1YTF - chains A and C of the 6 polymer chains in the assembly; structure by X-ray diffraction, 2.50 A resolution.

# Chain A
Protein: Protein (tata binding protein (tbp))
Organism: Saccharomyces cerevisiae
UniProtKB: P13393 (TBP_YEAST); residues 61-240 here correspond to UniProt positions 60-239 (UniProt number = residue number - 1)
Amino-acid sequence (180 residues; each row starts with the number of its first residue):
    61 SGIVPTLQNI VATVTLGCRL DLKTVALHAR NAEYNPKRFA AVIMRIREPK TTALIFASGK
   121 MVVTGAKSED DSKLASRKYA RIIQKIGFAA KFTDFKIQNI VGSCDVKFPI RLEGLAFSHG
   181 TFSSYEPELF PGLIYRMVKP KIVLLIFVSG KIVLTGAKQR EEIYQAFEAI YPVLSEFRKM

# Chain C
Protein: Protein (transcription factor iia - TOA1C subunit)
Organism: Saccharomyces cerevisiae
UniProtKB: P32773 (TOA1_YEAST); numbering as in UniProt (aligned over 210-286)
Amino-acid sequence (79 residues; numbered 208 to 286; the number before each row is that of its first residue):
   208 GSSALLDTDE VGSELDDSDD DYLISEGEED GPDENLMLCL YDKVTRTKAR WKCSLKDGVV
   268 TINRNDYTFQ KAQVEAEWV
Disordered / not traced: 208-240

# Interface between chain A and chain C
Pairs across the interface - 7 pairs, chain A then chain C:
  Asn91(A) - Trp285(C)  hydrogen bond
  Arg105(A) - Arg253(C)
  Arg105(A) - Trp285(C)
  Ile106(A) - Trp285(C)
  Arg107(A) - Trp285(C)
  Arg107(A) - Val286(C)
  Lys110(A) - Val286(C)
Other interface residues (no listed pair), chain A (6 interface residues in all): Glu93
Other interface residues (no listed pair), chain C (4 interface residues in all): Trp258

# In short
6 residues of chain A face 4 of chain C across their interface; the contacts include 1 hydrogen bond. The
hydrogen-bonded pair is Asn91(A)-Trp285(C).
Here chain A is Protein (tata binding protein (tbp)) and chain C is Protein (transcription factor iia - TOA1C
subunit), both from Saccharomyces cerevisiae. Entry 1YTF (Yeast tfiia/tbp/DNA complex) was determined by X-ray
diffraction.
